Entry 4FAF (X-ray diffraction, 2.10 A resolution); this record covers chains B and D of the 3 polymer chains in the assembly.

Chain B:
Molecule: HIV-1 protease
Organism: Human immunodeficiency virus 1
Notes: EC 3.4.23.16
UniProt: Q000H7 (Q000H7_9HIV1); residue numbers follow UniProt; this construct covers 1-99
Amino-acid sequence (99 residues; each row starts with the number of its first residue):
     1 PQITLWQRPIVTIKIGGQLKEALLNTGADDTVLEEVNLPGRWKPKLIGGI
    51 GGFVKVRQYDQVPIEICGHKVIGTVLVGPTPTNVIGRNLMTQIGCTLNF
Sequence notes: engineered mutation N25 (Asp in Q000H7), E35 (Asp in Q000H7), V36 (Ile in Q000H7), L46 (Met in Q000H7)

Chain D:
Molecule: substrate CA/p2 peptide
Amino-acid sequence (7 residues; numbered 1 to 7; the number before each row is that of its first residue):
     1 RVLFEAM

Chain B / chain D interface:
Pairs across the interface - 25 pairs, chain B then chain D:
  R8(B) with R1(D)
  N25(B) with L3(D), hydrogen bond (side chain-backbone)
  G27(B) with L3(D); F4(D); E5(D), hydrogen bond (backbone-backbone)
  A28(B) with E5(D)
  D29(B) with E5(D), hydrogen bond (backbone-backbone); A6(D); M7(D)
  D30(B) with E5(D), hydrogen bond (backbone-side chain); M7(D)
  K45(B) with M7(D)
  I47(B) with E5(D); A6(D); M7(D), hydrophobic
  G48(B) with E5(D); A6(D), hydrogen bond (backbone-backbone)
  G49(B) with F4(D)
  I50(B) with V2(D), hydrophobic
  Q58(B) with M7(D)
  L76(B) with M7(D), hydrophobic
  P81(B) with R1(D)
  T82(B) with R1(D); L3(D)
  V84(B) with L3(D), hydrophobic
Also at the interface, not in a pair above, chain B (18 interface residues in all): V32, L46

In short:
Chain B and chain D form an interface of 18 and 7 residues respectively, with 5 hydrogen bonds. Polar pairs
include N25(B)-L3(D), D30(B)-E5(D) and G27(B)-E5(D).
Chain B is HIV-1 protease (Human immunodeficiency virus 1) and chain D is substrate CA/p2 peptide; the
structure, Substrate CA/p2 in Complex with a Human Immunodeficiency Virus Type 1 Protease Variant, was
determined by X-ray diffraction together with 4FAE from the same study.
